2GTL - chains M and N of the 15 polymer chains in the assembly; structure by X-ray diffraction, 3.50 A resolution.

[Chain M]
Molecule: Hemoglobin linker chain L1
Source organism: Lumbricus terrestris
Reference sequence: Q9GV76 (Q9GV76_LUMTE); residues 9-225 here correspond to UniProt positions 24-240 (UniProt number = residue number + 15)
Amino-acid sequence (217 residues; each row starts with the number of its first residue):
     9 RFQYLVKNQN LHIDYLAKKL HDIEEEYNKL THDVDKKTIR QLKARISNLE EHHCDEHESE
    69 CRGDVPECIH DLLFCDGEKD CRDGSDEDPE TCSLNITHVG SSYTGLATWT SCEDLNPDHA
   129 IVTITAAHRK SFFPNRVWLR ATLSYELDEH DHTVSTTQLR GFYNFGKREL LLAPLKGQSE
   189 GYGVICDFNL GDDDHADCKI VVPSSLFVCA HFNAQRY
Cystine bridges: C62-C76, C69-C89, C83-C100, C120-C217, C194-C206
Ion coordination: Ca2+: L81, D84, E86, D88, D94, E95
From the paper describing this entry:
  - self-association interface (contacts with another copy of this molecule); pairs are residue here / residue on that copy: L19-L19, Y12, R53, E58
  - Ca2+ coordination: D88

[Chain N]
Molecule: Extracellular hemoglobin linker L2 subunit
Source organism: Lumbricus terrestris
Reference sequence: Q2I743 (Q2I743_LUMTE); residues 10-229 here correspond to UniProt positions 47-266 (UniProt number = residue number + 37)
Amino-acid sequence (220 residues; numbered 10 to 229; the number before each row is that of its first residue):
    10 LDPRLGANAF LIIRLDRIIE KLRTKLDEAE KIDPEHFVSE IDARVTKIEG THCEKRTFQC
    70 GGNEQECISD LLVCDGHKDC HNAHDEDPDV CDTSVVKAGN VFSGTSTWHG CLAREDHVTR
   130 ITITASKRRK FFTARIWLRA LVESELERHG ENVTSSFNAK GYYNFASRRL ILLPTDDHDD
   190 HLAVVCSFNR GDNERAECHR VTEATLHQCA DLFVTLEEHD
Cystine bridges: C62-C76, C69-C89, C83-C100, C120-C218, C195-C207
Ion coordination: Ca2+: L81, D84, H86, D88, D94, E95
Ligand contacts: Zn2+ (ZN): R123, S153, S164, F166, H190, R209

[Chain M / chain N interface]
Residue-residue contacts (38; chain M residue first):
  Q17(M) - N17(N)
  H20(M) - D25(N)  salt bridge
  I21(M) - I21(N)  hydrophobic
  L24(M) - L24(N)  hydrophobic
  I31(M) - R32(N)
  I31(M) - L35(N)  hydrophobic
  E34(M) - R32(N)  salt bridge
  L38(M) - D42(N)
  T39(M) - D42(N)  hydrogen bond
  T39(M) - E44(N)
  H40(M) - P43(N)
  H40(M) - E44(N)
  V42(M) - E44(N)
  V42(M) - V47(N)  hydrophobic
  T46(M) - V47(N)
  L50(M) - I50(N)  hydrophobic
  R53(M) - D51(N)  salt bridge
  R53(M) - T55(N)  hydrogen bond
  R53(M) - E58(N)  salt bridge
  I54(M) - V54(N)  hydrophobic
  L57(M) - V54(N)  hydrophobic
  T112(M) - N72(N)
  G113(M) - N72(N)
  L114(M) - N72(N)  hydrogen bond (backbone-backbone)
  L114(M) - E73(N)
  L114(M) - Q74(N)
  L114(M) - E75(N)
  L114(M) - H90(N)
  T116(M) - Q74(N)
  P125(M) - E75(N)
  P125(M) - H90(N)
  H127(M) - E73(N)  salt bridge
  E157(M) - H90(N)
  H219(M) - Q74(N)
  N221(M) - G71(N)
  N221(M) - N72(N)
  N221(M) - Q74(N)
  Y225(M) - N72(N)
Also at the interface, not in a pair above, chain M (29 interface residues in all): L28, Y35, D41, Q223
Also at the interface, not in a pair above, chain N (27 interface residues in all): L14, I28, L31, A38, E39, I57
Interface features reported in the paper:
  - interface residues, chain M: E34(M)

[Summary]
29 residues of chain M and 27 residues of chain N are in contact, with 3 hydrogen bonds and 5 salt bridges.
Polar pairs include H20(M)-D25(N), E34(M)-R32(N) and R53(M)-D51(N). Ligands of chain N: Zn2+. L81(M), D84(M),
E86(M), D88(M), D94(M) and E95(M) form the Ca2+ site. From the paper: the interface residue E34(M); Ca2+
coordination by D88(M).
Here chain M is Hemoglobin linker chain L1 and chain N is Extracellular hemoglobin linker L2 subunit, both
from Lumbricus terrestris. Entry 2GTL (Lumbricus Erythrocruorin at 3.5A resolution) was determined by X-ray
diffraction.
